PDB entry 7OE1 | electron microscopy, 3.05 A resolution | chains A and T of the 21 polymer chains in the assembly

Chain A:
Molecule: 16S rRNA
From: Escherichia coli str. K-12 substr. MG1655
Sequence (1542 nucleotides; each row starts with the number of its first residue):
     1 AAAUUGAAGAGUUUGAUCAUGGCUCAGAUUGAACGCUGGCGGCAGGCCUA
    51 ACACAUGCAAGUCGAACGGUAACAGGAAGAAGCUUGCUUCUUUGCUGACG
   101 AGUGGCGGACGGGUGAGUAAUGUCUGGGAAACUGCCUGAUGGAGGGGGAU
   151 AACUACUGGAAACGGUAGCUAAUACCGCAUAACGUCGCAAGACCAAAGAG
   201 GGGGACCUUCGGGCCUCUUGCCAUCGGAUGUGCCCAGAUGGGAUUAGCUA
   251 GUAGGUGGGGUAACGGCUCACCUAGGCGACGAUCCCUAGCUGGUCUGAGA
   301 GGAUGACCAGCCACACUGGAACUGAGACACGGUCCAGACUCCUACGGGAG
   351 GCAGCAGUGGGGAAUAUUGCACAAUGGGCGCAAGCCUGAUGCAGCCAUGC
   401 CGCGUGUAUGAAGAAGGCCUUCGGGUUGUAAAGUACUUUCAGCGGGGAGG
   451 AAGGGAGUAAAGUUAAUACCUUUGCUCAUUGACGUUACCCGCAGAAGAAG
   501 CACCGGCUAACUCCGUGCCAGCAGCCGCGGUAAUACGGAGGGUGCAAGCG
   551 UUAAUCGGAAUUACUGGGCGUAAAGCGCACGCAGGCGGUUUGUUAAGUCA
   601 GAUGUGAAAUCCCCGGGCUCAACCUGGGAACUGCAUCUGAUACUGGCAAG
   651 CUUGAGUCUCGUAGAGGGGGGUAGAAUUCCAGGUGUAGCGGUGAAAUGCG
   701 UAGAGAUCUGGAGGAAUACCGGUGGCGAAGGCGGCCCCCUGGACGAAGAC
   751 UGACGCUCAGGUGCGAAAGCGUGGGGAGCAAACAGGAUUAGAUACCCUGG
   801 UAGUCCACGCCGUAAACGAUGUCGACUUGGAGGUUGUGCCCUUGAGGCGU
   851 GGCUUCCGGAGCUAACGCGUUAAGUCGACCGCCUGGGGAGUACGGCCGCA
   901 AGGUUAAAACUCAAAUGAAUUGACGGGGGCCCGCACAAGCGGUGGAGCAU
   951 GUGGUUUAAUUCGAUGCAACGCGAAGAACCUUACCUGGUCUUGACAUCCA
  1001 CGGAAGUUUUCAGAGAUGAGAAUGUGCCUUCGGGAACCGUGAGACAGGUG
  1051 CUGCAUGGCUGUCGUCAGCUCGUGUUGUGAAAUGUUGGGUUAAGUCCCGC
  1101 AACGAGCGCAACCCUUAUCCUUUGUUGCCAGCGGUCCGGCCGGGAACUCA
  1151 AAGGAGACUGCCAGUGAUAAACUGGAGGAAGGUGGGGAUGACGUCAAGUC
  1201 AUCAUGGCCCUUACGACCAGGGCUACACACGUGCUACAAUGGCGCAUACA
  1251 AAGAGAAGCGACCUCGCGAGAGCAAGCGGACCUCAUAAAGUGCGUCGUAG
  1301 UCCGGAUUGGAGUCUGCAACUCGACUCCAUGAAGUCGGAAUCGCUAGUAA
  1351 UCGUGGAUCAGAAUGCCACGGUGAAUACGUUCCCGGGCCUUGUACACACC
  1401 GCCCGUCACACCAUGGGAGUGGGUUGCAAAAGAAGUAGGUAGCUUAACCU
  1451 UCGGGAGGGCGCUUACCACUUUGUGAUUCAUGACUGGGGUGAAGUCGUAA
  1501 CAAGGUAACCGUAGGGGAACCUGCGGUUGGAUCACCUCCUUA
Unresolved in the structure: 1-4, 1535-1542

Chain T:
Molecule: 30S ribosomal protein S20
From: Escherichia coli str. K-12 substr. MG1655
Reference sequence: A0A4S5B3X7 (A0A4S5B3X7_ECOLI); residues 1-86 here correspond to UniProt positions 2-87 (UniProt number = residue number + 1)
Sequence (86 residues; each row starts with the number of its first residue):
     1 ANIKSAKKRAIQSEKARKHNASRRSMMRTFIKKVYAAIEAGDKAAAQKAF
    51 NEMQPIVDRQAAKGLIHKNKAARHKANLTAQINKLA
Unresolved in the structure: 1

How chain A and chain T interact:
Pairs across the interface (87; chain A residue first):
  A59(A) with Asn-2(T), base contact
  A60(A) with Ile-3(T), sugar contact
  G61(A) with Ile-3(T), phosphate contact; Ser-5(T), base contact
  A101(A) with Lys-4(T), salt bridge to the phosphate
  G102(A) with Lys-4(T), salt bridge to the phosphate
  U103(A) with Lys-8(T), phosphate contact; Ile-11(T), phosphate contact
  G104(A) with Lys-8(T), base contact; Gln-12(T), phosphate contact
  G105(A) with Gln-12(T), phosphate contact
  C106(A) with Arg-9(T), base contact
  G107(A) with Ser-5(T), base contact; Arg-9(T), hydrogen bond to the base
  G108(A) with Ser-5(T), base contact; Arg-9(T), base contact
  C132(A) with Asn-69(T), hydrogen bond to the phosphate
  C175(A) with His-19(T), phosphate contact
  C176(A) with His-19(T), phosphate contact; Arg-23(T), sugar contact
  G177(A) with Arg-59(T), phosphate contact; Lys-63(T), salt bridge to the phosphate
  C178(A) with Arg-59(T), salt bridge to the phosphate
  G184(A) with Asp-58(T), base contact
  U185(A) with Ala-72(T), sugar contact; Lys-75(T), hydrogen bond to the base
  C186(A) with Ala-72(T), sugar contact; Lys-75(T), sugar contact; Ala-76(T), phosphate contact; Thr-79(T), hydrogen bond to the sugar
  G187(A) with Ala-76(T), phosphate contact; Thr-79(T), sugar contact
  A192(A) with Gln-54(T), hydrogen bond to the sugar
  C193(A) with Gln-54(T), sugar contact; Pro-55(T), phosphate contact; Asp-58(T), sugar contact
  C194(A) with Pro-55(T), phosphate contact; Asp-58(T), hydrogen bond to the sugar; Arg-59(T), salt bridge to the phosphate; Ala-62(T), sugar contact
  A195(A) with Arg-59(T), salt bridge to the phosphate
  A196(A) with Lys-63(T), phosphate contact
  A223(A) with Ala-62(T), phosphate contact
  U224(A) with Lys-68(T), phosphate contact
  G258(A) with Gln-81(T), hydrogen bond to the phosphate
  G259(A) with Tyr-35(T), hydrogen bond to the phosphate; Asn-77(T), phosphate contact; Gln-81(T), hydrogen bond to the phosphate
  G260(A) with His-74(T), salt bridge to the phosphate
  U261(A) with Lys-70(T), salt bridge to the phosphate; Arg-73(T), salt bridge to the phosphate
  A262(A) with His-67(T), hydrogen bond to the sugar; Asn-69(T), hydrogen bond to the sugar
  A263(A) with Asn-69(T), phosphate contact; Arg-73(T), salt bridge to the phosphate
  C322(A) with Arg-17(T), hydrogen bond to the sugar
  U323(A) with Ser-13(T), sugar contact; Ala-16(T), phosphate contact; Arg-17(T), sugar contact; Asn-20(T), hydrogen bond to the phosphate; Arg-24(T), salt bridge to the phosphate
  G324(A) with Asn-20(T), hydrogen bond to the phosphate
  G331(A) with Asn-2(T), hydrogen bond to the sugar; Ile-3(T), sugar contact
  G332(A) with Asn-2(T), hydrogen bond to the phosphate; Ile-3(T), hydrogen bond to the phosphate; Ala-6(T), phosphate contact
  G1435(A) with Arg-17(T), hydrogen bond to the phosphate
  U1436(A) with Arg-17(T), salt bridge to the phosphate
  A1437(A) with Arg-28(T), salt bridge to the phosphate
  G1438(A) with Arg-28(T), salt bridge to the phosphate; Lys-32(T), salt bridge to the phosphate
  G1439(A) with Lys-32(T), phosphate contact
  A1456(A) with Phe-30(T), sugar contact; Lys-33(T), hydrogen bond to the phosphate
  G1457(A) with Ser-25(T), phosphate contact; Met-26(T), sugar contact; Thr-29(T), phosphate contact; Phe-30(T), sugar contact; Lys-33(T), salt bridge to the phosphate
  G1458(A) with Ser-22(T), sugar contact; Ser-25(T), phosphate contact; Met-26(T), sugar contact; Thr-29(T), hydrogen bond to the phosphate
  G1459(A) with Ala-21(T), phosphate contact; Ser-22(T), phosphate contact; Ser-25(T), phosphate contact
Interface residues without a listed pair, chain A (50 interface residues in all): A131, U333, A1447
Interface residues without a listed pair, chain T (45 interface residues in all): Ala-10

Summary:
50 residues of chain A and 45 residues of chain T are in contact, with 20 hydrogen bonds and 16 salt bridges.
Polar contacts include G107(A)/Arg-9(T), U185(A)/Lys-75(T) and C186(A)/Thr-79(T).
Here chain A is 16S rRNA and chain T is 30S ribosomal protein S20, both from Escherichia coli str. K-12
substr. MG1655. Entry 7OE1 (30S ribosomal subunit from E. coli) was determined by electron microscopy,
deposited together with 7OE0 and 7OI0.
